Entry 3GTL (X-ray diffraction, 3.38 A resolution); this record covers chains A and R of the 13 polymer chains in the assembly.

== Chain A ==
Molecule: DNA-directed RNA polymerase II subunit RPB1
Organism: Saccharomyces cerevisiae
Notes: EC 2.7.7.6; fragment: DNA-directed RNA polymerase II largest subunit
UniProtKB: P04050 (RPB1_YEAST); residue numbers follow UniProt; this construct covers 1-1733
Chain sequence (1733 residues; each row starts with the number of its first residue):
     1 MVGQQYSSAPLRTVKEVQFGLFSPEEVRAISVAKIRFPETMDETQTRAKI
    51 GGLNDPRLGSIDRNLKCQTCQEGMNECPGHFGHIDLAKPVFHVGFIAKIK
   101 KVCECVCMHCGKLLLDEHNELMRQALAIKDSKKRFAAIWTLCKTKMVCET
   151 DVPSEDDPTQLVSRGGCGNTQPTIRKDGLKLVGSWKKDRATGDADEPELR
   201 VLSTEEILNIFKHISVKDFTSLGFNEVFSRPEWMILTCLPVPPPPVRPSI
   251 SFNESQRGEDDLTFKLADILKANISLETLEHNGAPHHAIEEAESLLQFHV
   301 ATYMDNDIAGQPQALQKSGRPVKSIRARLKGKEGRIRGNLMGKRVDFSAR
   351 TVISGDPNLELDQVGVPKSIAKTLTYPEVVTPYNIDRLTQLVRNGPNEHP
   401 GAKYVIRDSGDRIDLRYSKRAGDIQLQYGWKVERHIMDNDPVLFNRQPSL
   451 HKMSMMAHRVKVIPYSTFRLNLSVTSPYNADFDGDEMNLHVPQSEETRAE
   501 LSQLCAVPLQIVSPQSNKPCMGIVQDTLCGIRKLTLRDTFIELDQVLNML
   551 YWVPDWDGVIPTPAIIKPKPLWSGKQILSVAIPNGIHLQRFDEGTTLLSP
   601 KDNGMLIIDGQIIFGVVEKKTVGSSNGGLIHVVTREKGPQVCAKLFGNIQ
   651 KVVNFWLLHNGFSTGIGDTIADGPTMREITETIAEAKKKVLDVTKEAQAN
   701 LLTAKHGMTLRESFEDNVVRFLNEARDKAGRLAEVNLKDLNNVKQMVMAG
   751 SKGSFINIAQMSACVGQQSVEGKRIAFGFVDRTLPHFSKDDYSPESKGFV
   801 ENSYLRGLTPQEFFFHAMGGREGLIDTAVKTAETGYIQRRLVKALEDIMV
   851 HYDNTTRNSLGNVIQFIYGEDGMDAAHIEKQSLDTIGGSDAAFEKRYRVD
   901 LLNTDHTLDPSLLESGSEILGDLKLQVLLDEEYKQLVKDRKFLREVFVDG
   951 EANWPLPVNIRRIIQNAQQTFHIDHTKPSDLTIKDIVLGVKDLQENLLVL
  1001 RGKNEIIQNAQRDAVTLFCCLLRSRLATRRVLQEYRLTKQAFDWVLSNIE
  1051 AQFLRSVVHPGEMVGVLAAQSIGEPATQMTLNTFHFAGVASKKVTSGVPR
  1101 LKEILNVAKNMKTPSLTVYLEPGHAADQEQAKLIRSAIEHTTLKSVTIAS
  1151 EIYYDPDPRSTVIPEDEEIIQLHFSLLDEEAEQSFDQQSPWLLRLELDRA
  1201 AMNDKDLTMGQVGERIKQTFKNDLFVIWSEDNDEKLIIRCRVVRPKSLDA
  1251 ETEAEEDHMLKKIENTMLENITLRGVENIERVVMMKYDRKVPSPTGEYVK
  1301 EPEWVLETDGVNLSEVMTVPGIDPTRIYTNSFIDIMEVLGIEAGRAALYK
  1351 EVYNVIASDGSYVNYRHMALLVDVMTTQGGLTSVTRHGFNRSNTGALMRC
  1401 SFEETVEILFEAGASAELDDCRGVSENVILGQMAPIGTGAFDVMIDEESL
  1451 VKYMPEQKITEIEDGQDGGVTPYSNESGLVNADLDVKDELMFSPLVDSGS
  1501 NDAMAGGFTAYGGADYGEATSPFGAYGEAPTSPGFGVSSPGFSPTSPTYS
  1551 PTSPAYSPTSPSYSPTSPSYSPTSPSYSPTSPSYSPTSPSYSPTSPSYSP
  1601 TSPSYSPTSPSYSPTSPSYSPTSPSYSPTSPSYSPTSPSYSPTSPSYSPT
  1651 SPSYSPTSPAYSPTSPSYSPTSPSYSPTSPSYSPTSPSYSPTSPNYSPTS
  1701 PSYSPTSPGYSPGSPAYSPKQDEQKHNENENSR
Disordered / not traced: 1-2, 155-160, 187-198, 1082-1091, 1177-1186, 1244-1253, 1446-1733
Ion coordination: Zn2+ site 1: Cys67, Cys70; Zn2+ site 2 near Cys148 (its only coordinating residue here); Mg2+: Asp483, Asp485 (shared with A10(R) of chain R)

== Chain R ==
Molecule: 13-nt RNA strand
Notes: fragment: RNA strand
Sequence (13 nucleotides; each row starts with the number of its first residue):
     1 AUCGAGAGGAUUC
Disordered / not traced: 13
Ion coordination: Mg2+: A10 (shared with Asp483(A), Asp485(A) of chain A)

== Chain A / chain R interface ==
Residue-residue contacts - 9 pairs, chain A then chain R:
  Ser251(A) - A1(R)  base contact
  Phe252(A) - A1(R)  base contact
  Arg446(A) - A10(R)  hydrogen bond to the sugar
  Pro448(A) - U11(R)  base contact
  Asp481(A) - U11(R)  phosphate contact
  Asp483(A) - A10(R)  phosphate contact
  Asp483(A) - U11(R)  phosphate contact
  Asp485(A) - A10(R)  sugar contact
  Thr827(A) - U12(R)  hydrogen bond to the base
Other interface residues (no listed pair), chain A (12 interface residues in all): Ile250, Arg350, Asn479, Gly484
Other interface residues (no listed pair), chain R (5 interface residues in all): G9

== Summary ==
12 residues of chain A face 5 of chain R across their interface, with 2 hydrogen bonds. Polar contacts include
Thr827(A)-U12(R) and Arg446(A)-A10(R). The Zn2+ site 1 is built by Cys67(A) and Cys70(A). Asp483(A), Asp485(A)
and A10(R) form the Mg2+ site.
Chain A is DNA-directed RNA polymerase II subunit RPB1 (Saccharomyces cerevisiae) and chain R is a 13-nt RNA
strand; the structure, Backtracked RNA polymerase II complex with 13mer with G<>U mismatch, was determined by
X-ray diffraction, deposited together with 3GTG, 3GTJ, 3GTK, 3GTM, 3GTO, 3GTP and 3GTQ.
